PDB entry 6CD0 | X-ray diffraction, 1.74 A resolution | chains A and D of the 4 polymer chains in the assembly

# Chain A (and D)
Molecule: Serine hydroxymethyltransferase
From: Medicago truncatula
Notes: EC 2.1.2.1; chain D of this document is another copy of the same molecule, construct and numbering; everything in this record applies to it too
UniProt: G7ILW0 (G7ILW0_MEDTR); residue numbers follow UniProt; this construct covers 82-533
Sequence (455 residues; row label = number of the first residue in the row):
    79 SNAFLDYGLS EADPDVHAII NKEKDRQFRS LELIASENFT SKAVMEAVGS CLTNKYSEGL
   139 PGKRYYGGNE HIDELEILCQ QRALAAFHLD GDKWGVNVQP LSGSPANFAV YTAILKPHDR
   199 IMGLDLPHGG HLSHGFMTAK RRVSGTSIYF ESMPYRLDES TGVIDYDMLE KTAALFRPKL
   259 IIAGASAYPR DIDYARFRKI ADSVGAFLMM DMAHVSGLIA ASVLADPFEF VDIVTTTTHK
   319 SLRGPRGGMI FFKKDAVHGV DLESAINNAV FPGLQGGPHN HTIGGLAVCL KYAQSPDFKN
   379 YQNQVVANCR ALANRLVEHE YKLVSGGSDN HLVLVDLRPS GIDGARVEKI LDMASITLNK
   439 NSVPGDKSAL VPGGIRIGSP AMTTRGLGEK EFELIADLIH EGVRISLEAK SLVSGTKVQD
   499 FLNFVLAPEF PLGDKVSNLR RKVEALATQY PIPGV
Not modelled in the structure: 79-81
Modified / non-standard residues: K318 ((2S)-2-amino-6-[[3-hydroxy-2-methyl-5-(phosphonooxymethyl)pyridin-4-yl]methylideneamino]hexanoic acid; LLP)
Sequence notes: expression tag (79-81)
From the paper describing this entry:
  - binding site for acetate ion: R454
  - self-association interface (contacts with another copy of this molecule): F82 to R107
  - catalytic residues: Y144 (proposed by the authors, not directly observed)

# Chain A / chain D interface
Pairs across the interface (24):
  H196(A) with H196(D), hydrogen bond
  R198(A) with M215(D); E229(D), salt bridge; S230(D), hydrogen bond (side chain-backbone)
  M215(A) with R198(D)
  A217(A) with R255(D)
  R220(A) with D197(D), salt bridge
  E229(A) with R198(D), salt bridge
  S230(A) with R198(D), hydrogen bond (backbone-side chain)
  M231(A) with L253(D); F254(D), hydrophobic
  P232(A) with L253(D)
  R234(A) with L253(D)
  M246(A) with K249(D); L253(D), hydrophobic
  K249(A) with M246(D)
  T250(A) with L253(D)
  L253(A) with M231(D); P232(D); R234(D); T250(D)
  F254(A) with M231(D), hydrophobic; F254(D), hydrophobic
  R255(A) with A217(D)
Also at the interface, not in a pair above, chain A (17 interface residues in all): D197
Also at the interface, not in a pair above, chain D (17 interface residues in all): R220

# Overview
Chain A and chain D each contribute 17 residues to their interface, with 3 hydrogen bonds and 3 salt bridges.
Polar pairs include R198(A)-E229(D), R220(A)-D197(D) and H196(A)-H196(D). From the paper: the catalytic
residue Y144(A); a binding site for acetate ion at R454(A).
Chain A and chain D are both Serine hydroxymethyltransferase (Medicago truncatula); the structure, Crystal
structure of Medicago truncatula serine hydroxymethyltransferase 3 (MtSHMT3), PLP-internal aldimine and apo
form, was determined by X-ray diffraction (same publication as 6CCZ and 6CD1).
